Entry 7PS4 (X-ray diffraction, 1.94 A resolution); this record covers chains E and H of the 3 polymer chains in the assembly.

== Chain E ==
Protein: Spike protein S1
From: Severe acute respiratory syndrome coronavirus 2
UniProt: P0DTC2 (SPIKE_SARS2); numbering as in UniProt (aligned over 333-526)
Amino-acid sequence (210 residues; numbered 319 to 528; the number before each row is that of its first residue):
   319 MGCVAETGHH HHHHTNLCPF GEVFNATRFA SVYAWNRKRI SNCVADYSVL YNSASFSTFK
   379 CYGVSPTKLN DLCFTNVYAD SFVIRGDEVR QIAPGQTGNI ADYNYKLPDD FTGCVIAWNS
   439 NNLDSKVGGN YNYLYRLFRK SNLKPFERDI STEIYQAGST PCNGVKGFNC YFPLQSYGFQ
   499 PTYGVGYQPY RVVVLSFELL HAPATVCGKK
Disordered / not traced: 319-332, 527-528
Sequence notes: initiating methionine (319); expression tag (320-332, 527-528); variant N417 (Lys in P0DTC2), K484 (Glu in P0DTC2), Y501 (Asn in P0DTC2)
UniProt features mapped onto this chain:
  - region: R403 to D405 (Integrin-binding motif), N448 to F456 (Immunodominant HLA epitope recognized by the CD8+)
  - glycosylation: N343 (N-linked (GlcNAc...) (complex) asparagine)
Cystine bridges: C336-C361, C379-C432, C391-C525, C480-C488
Glycans and other covalent adducts: N-acetylglucosamine (NAG) linked to N343
Reported in the primary citation:
  - contacts within the chain: K484-F490 (hydrophobic contact)

== Chain H ==
Protein: Beta-38 Fab heavy chain
From: Homo sapiens
Notes: antibody fragment or engineered binder
Amino-acid sequence (230 residues; row label = number of the first residue in the row):
     1 EVQLVQSGAE VKKPGESLKI SCKGSGYSFT NYWIGWVRQM PGKGLEWMGI IYPGDSGTRY
    61 SPSFQGQVTI SADKSIRTAY LQWSSLKASD SAMYYCARSR VGATGGYYDY YMDVWGQGTT
   121 VTVSSASTKG PSVFPLAPSS KSTSGGTAAL GCLVKDYFPE PVTVSWNSGA LTSGVHTFPA
   181 VLQSSGLYSL SSVVTVPSSS LGTQTYICNV NHKPSNTKVD KKVEPKSCDK
Disordered / not traced: 142-145, 228-230
Cystine bridges: C22-C96, C152-C208

== How chain E and chain H interact ==
Residue-residue contacts (28):
  Y351(E) - G106(H)
  Y449(E) - Y107(H)  hydrogen bond (backbone-side chain)
  N450(E) - Y107(H)  hydrogen bond (backbone-side chain)
  L452(E) - G106(H)
  L452(E) - Y107(H)  hydrophobic
  T470(E) - A103(H)
  I472(E) - Y108(H)  hydrophobic
  P479(E) - D55(H)
  P479(E) - R59(H)  hydrogen bond (backbone-side chain)
  C480(E) - W33(H)
  C480(E) - R59(H)
  N481(E) - W33(H)  hydrogen bond (backbone-side chain)
  N481(E) - Y52(H)
  N481(E) - D55(H)
  G482(E) - V101(H)
  G482(E) - Y108(H)  hydrogen bond (backbone-side chain)
  V483(E) - W33(H)
  V483(E) - V101(H)  hydrophobic
  V483(E) - Y108(H)
  K484(E) - R59(H)
  K484(E) - Y108(H)
  F486(E) - T58(H)
  F486(E) - R59(H)
  F490(E) - A103(H)  hydrophobic
  F490(E) - G106(H)
  F490(E) - Y107(H)
  F490(E) - Y108(H)  hydrophobic
  L492(E) - G106(H)
Also at the interface, not in a pair above, chain E (17 interface residues in all): G485, C488
Also at the interface, not in a pair above, chain H (13 interface residues in all): I50, G105, Y110
Interface features reported in the paper:
  - residue pairs: Y108(H)-K484(E) (hydrophobic contact)

== Overview ==
Chain E and chain H form an interface of 17 and 13 residues respectively, with 5 hydrogen bonds. Polar pairs
include Y449(E)-Y107(H), N450(E)-Y107(H) and P479(E)-R59(H). The authors report a hydrophobic contact between
Y108(H) and K484(E). Covalently linked N-acetylglucosamine: at N343(E). The paper reports contacts within the
chain involving F490(E) and K484(E).
Chain E is Spike protein S1 (Severe acute respiratory syndrome coronavirus 2) and chain H is Beta-38 Fab heavy
chain (Homo sapiens); the structure, Crystal structure of the receptor binding domain of SARS-CoV-2 beta
variant spike glycoprotein in complex with ..., was determined by X-ray diffraction, deposited together with
7PS0, 7PS3, 7Q9K and 7Q9P.
